4AN7 - chains A and B; structure by X-ray diffraction, 2.23 A resolution.

== Chain A ==
Molecule: Trypsin
Source organism: Sus scrofa
Notes: EC 3.4.21.4
UniProtKB: P00761 (TRYP_PIG); the construct lacks a stretch of the UniProt sequence and is renumbered around it, so the offset changes along the chain: 8-34 = UniProt 1-27; 37-67 = UniProt 28-58; 69-125 = UniProt 59-115; 127-130 = UniProt 116-119; 5 more segments
Sequence (231 residues; each row starts with the number of its first residue; note: 10 numbers in that range are skipped by the numbering (no residue carries them; nothing is unmodelled there)):
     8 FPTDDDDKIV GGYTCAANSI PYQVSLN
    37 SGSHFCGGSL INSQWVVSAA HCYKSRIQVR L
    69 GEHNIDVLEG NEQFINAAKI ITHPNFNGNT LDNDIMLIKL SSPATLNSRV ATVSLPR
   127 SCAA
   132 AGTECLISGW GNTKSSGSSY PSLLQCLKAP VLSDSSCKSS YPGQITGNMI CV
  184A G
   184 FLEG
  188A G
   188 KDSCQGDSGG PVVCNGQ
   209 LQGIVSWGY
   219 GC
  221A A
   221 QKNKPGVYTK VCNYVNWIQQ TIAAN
Not modelled in the structure: 8-15
Disulfides: Cys-22/Cys-157, Cys-42/Cys-58, Cys-128/Cys-232, Cys-136/Cys-201, Cys-168/Cys-182, Cys-191/Cys-220
Metal / ion sites: Ca2+: Glu-70, Asn-72, Val-75, Glu-80

== Chain B ==
Molecule: Trypsin inhibitor
Source organism: Tamarindus indica
UniProtKB: F4ZZG4 (F4ZZG4_TAMIN); numbering as in UniProt (aligned over 1-185)
Sequence (185 residues; numbered 1 to 185; the number before each row is that of its first residue):
     1 DYTVHDTDGK PVLNNAGQYY ILPAKQGKGG GLGLSNDDDG NCPLTVSQTP IDIPIGLPVR
    61 FSSRARISHI TTALSLNIEF TIAPACAPKP ARWRIFDEQS SEKGYTPVKI SDDFSSAAPF
   121 QIKKFEEDYK LVYCSKSESG ERKCVDLGIK IDNEKNRRLV LKEGDPFKVK FKKVDEESSE
   181 EWSIV
Not modelled in the structure: 1, 26-28, 96-104, 136-141, 176-185
Disulfides: Cys-42/Cys-86, Cys-134/Cys-144
Construct notes: conflict Ile-53 (Leu in F4ZZG4), Asn-153 (Asp in F4ZZG4)

== How chain A and chain B interact ==
Residue-residue contacts (43; chain A residue first):
  His-40(A) / Ser-68(B)
  Phe-41(A) / Ile-67(B)
  Phe-41(A) / Ser-68(B)  hydrogen bond (backbone-backbone)
  Phe-41(A) / His-69(B)
  Cys-42(A) / Ile-67(B)  hydrophobic
  His-57(A) / Ala-65(B)
  His-57(A) / Arg-66(B)
  His-57(A) / Ile-67(B)
  Lys-60(A) / Thr-3(B)  hydrogen bond
  Lys-60(A) / His-69(B)  hydrogen bond
  Asn-97(A) / Arg-64(B)  hydrogen bond (backbone-side chain)
  Asn-97(A) / Ser-75(B)  hydrogen bond
  Asn-97(A) / Arg-142(B)
  Thr-98(A) / Arg-64(B)  hydrogen bond (backbone-side chain)
  Ser-149(A) / Ala-16(B)
  Tyr-151(A) / Ser-68(B)
  Gln-175(A) / Ser-116(B)
  Asp-189(A) / Arg-66(B)  salt bridge
  Ser-190(A) / Arg-66(B)  hydrogen bond
  Cys-191(A) / Arg-66(B)
  Gln-192(A) / Asn-14(B)
  Gln-192(A) / Asn-15(B)
  Gln-192(A) / Ser-63(B)
  Gln-192(A) / Ala-65(B)
  Gln-192(A) / Arg-66(B)
  Gln-192(A) / Ile-67(B)
  Gly-193(A) / Arg-66(B)  hydrogen bond (backbone-backbone)
  Gly-193(A) / Ile-67(B)
  Gly-193(A) / Ser-68(B)
  Asp-194(A) / Arg-66(B)
  Ser-195(A) / Arg-66(B)  hydrogen bond (side chain-backbone)
  Ser-195(A) / Ile-67(B)  hydrogen bond (side chain-backbone)
  Ser-214(A) / Ala-65(B)
  Ser-214(A) / Arg-66(B)  hydrogen bond (backbone-backbone)
  Trp-215(A) / Arg-64(B)
  Trp-215(A) / Ala-65(B)  hydrophobic
  Trp-215(A) / Arg-66(B)
  Gly-216(A) / Arg-64(B)  hydrogen bond (backbone-backbone)
  Gly-216(A) / Arg-66(B)
  Tyr-217(A) / Ser-116(B)
  Gly-219(A) / Arg-66(B)  hydrogen bond (backbone-side chain)
  Cys-220(A) / Arg-66(B)
  Gly-226(A) / Arg-66(B)
Other interface residues (no listed pair), chain A (29 interface residues in all): Ser-39, Cys-58, Leu-99, Val-213, Tyr-228
Other interface residues (no listed pair), chain B (17 interface residues in all): Pro-11, Gly-17, Phe-114

== Summary ==
Chain A and chain B form an interface of 29 and 17 residues respectively, with 13 hydrogen bonds and 1 salt
bridge. Polar pairs include Asp-189(A)/Arg-66(B), Lys-60(A)/Thr-3(B) and Lys-60(A)/His-69(B). Glu-70(A),
Asn-72(A), Val-75(A) and Glu-80(A) coordinate Ca2+.
Here chain A is Trypsin (Sus scrofa) and chain B is Trypsin inhibitor (Tamarindus indica). Entry 4AN7 (Kunitz
type trypsin inhibitor complex with porcine trypsin) was determined by X-ray diffraction.
